Entry 7O5U (X-ray diffraction, 1.80 A resolution); this record covers chains A and P.

[Chain A]
Protein: 14-3-3 protein sigma
Source organism: Homo sapiens
UniProt: P31947 (1433S_HUMAN); numbering as in UniProt (aligned over 1-231)
Chain sequence (236 residues; numbered -4 to 231; the number before each row is that of its first residue; numbers below 1 keep their minus sign (Gly-4 is residue -4)):
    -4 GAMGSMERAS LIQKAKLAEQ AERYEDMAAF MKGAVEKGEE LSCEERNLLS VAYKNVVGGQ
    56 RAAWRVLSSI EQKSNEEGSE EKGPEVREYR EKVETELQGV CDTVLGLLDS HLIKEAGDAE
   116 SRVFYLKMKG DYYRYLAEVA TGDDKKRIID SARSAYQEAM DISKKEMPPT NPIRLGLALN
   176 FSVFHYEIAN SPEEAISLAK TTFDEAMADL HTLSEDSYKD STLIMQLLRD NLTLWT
Disordered / not traced: -4 to -3, 71-77
Sequence notes: expression tag (-4 to 0)
Modified / non-standard residues: Cys38 (S-hydroxycysteine; CSO)
UniProt features mapped onto this chain:
  - site (Interaction with phosphoserine on interacting protein): Arg56, Arg129
  - modified residue (Phosphoserine): Ser5, Ser74
Glycans and other covalent adducts: 4-methanoyl-N-[(1-methylimidazol-2-yl)methyl]benzamide (V3T) linked to Lys122
Metal / ion sites: Ca2+ near Glu2 (its only coordinating residue here)
Ligand contacts: V3T (4-methanoyl-N-[(1-methylimidazol-2-yl)methyl]benzamide): Pro167, Ile168, Gly171, Asp215, Ile219
Reported in the primary citation:
  - binding site for V3T: Lys122

[Chain P]
Protein: Transcription factor p65
UniProt: Q04206 (TF65_HUMAN); residue numbers follow UniProt; this construct covers 39-51
Chain sequence (13 residues; row label = number of the first residue in the row):
    39 EGRSAGSIPG RRS
Disordered / not traced: 39-42
Sequence notes: variant Arg49 (Glu in Q04206)
Modified / non-standard residues: Ser45 (phosphoserine; SEP)
Reported in the primary citation:
  - post-translational modification sites: Ser45

[How chain A and chain P interact]
Pairs across the interface (29):
  Glu14(A) with Arg50(P); Ser51(P), hydrogen bond (side chain-backbone)
  Tyr19(A) with Arg49(P)
  Val46(A) with Gly48(P); Arg49(P); Arg50(P); Ser51(P)
  Lys49(A) with Ser45(P); Ile46(P); Pro47(P), hydrogen bond (side chain-backbone); Gly48(P)
  Asn50(A) with Arg49(P), hydrogen bond (side chain-backbone)
  Arg56(A) with Ser45(P)
  Lys122(A) with Ile46(P)
  Arg129(A) with Ser45(P)
  Tyr130(A) with Ser45(P)
  Gly171(A) with Ile46(P)
  Leu174(A) with Gly44(P); Ser45(P); Ile46(P)
  Asn175(A) with Ser45(P); Ile46(P), hydrogen bond (side chain-backbone)
  Val178(A) with Gly44(P)
  Glu182(A) with Ala43(P)
  Leu222(A) with Pro47(P)
  Asn226(A) with Ala43(P); Gly44(P), hydrogen bond (side chain-backbone)
  Leu229(A) with Ala43(P)
  Trp230(A) with Ala43(P)
Interface residues without a listed pair, chain A (22 interface residues in all): Asn42, Leu43, Ser45, Ile219

[In short]
The interface between chain A and chain P involves 22 residues on one side and 9 on the other; the contacts
include 5 hydrogen bonds. Polar contacts include Glu14(A)-Ser51(P), Lys49(A)-Pro47(P) and Asn50(A)-Arg49(P).
Compound V3T is covalently linked to Lys122(A). From the paper: a binding site for V3T at Lys122(A); a
modification site at Ser45(P).
Chain A is 14-3-3 protein sigma (Homo sapiens) and chain P is Transcription factor p65; the structure, 14-3-3
sigma with RelA/p65 binding site pS45 and covalently bound TCF521-168, was determined by X-ray diffraction,
deposited together with 7BI3, 7BIQ, 7BIW, 7BIY, 7BJB, 7BJF and 54 further entries.
